5XV8 - chains A and B; structure by solution NMR.

Chain A:
Molecule: UV-stimulated scaffold protein A
Organism: Homo sapiens
UniProtKB: Q2YD98 (UVSSA_HUMAN); residues 390-434 here = UniProt positions 390-434
Amino-acid sequence (48 residues; row label = number of the first residue in the row):
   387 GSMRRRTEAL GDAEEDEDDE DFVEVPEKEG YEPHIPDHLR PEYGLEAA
Unresolved in the structure: 387-389
Differences from the reference sequence: expression tag (387-389)
UniProt features mapped onto this chain:
  - cross-link: Lys414 (Glycyl lysine isopeptide (Lys-Gly) (interchain with G-Cter in ubiquitin))
  - mutagenesis: Phe408 (F408A: Impairs interaction with the TFIIH complex), Val411 (V411A: Impairs interaction with the TFIIH complex)
From the paper describing this entry:
  - contacts within the chain: Lys414-Tyr417 (cation-pi contact)
  - mutagenesis - F408W: unchanged binding to p62
  - mutagenesis - F408A, V411N: decreased binding to p62
  - conformationally variable residues (order/disorder transition): Asp402 to Tyr417
  - mutagenesis - F408W: unchanged binding to General transcription factor IIH subunit 1 (chain B)
  - mutagenesis - F408A, V411N: decreased binding to General transcription factor IIH subunit 1 (chain B)

Chain B:
Molecule: General transcription factor IIH subunit 1
Organism: Homo sapiens
UniProtKB: P32780 (TF2H1_HUMAN); numbering as in UniProt (aligned over 2-108)
Amino-acid sequence (110 residues; numbered -1 to 108; the number before each row is that of its first residue; numbers below 1 keep their minus sign (Gly-1 is residue -1)):
    -1 GSMATSSEEV LLIVKKVRQK KQDGALYLMA ERIAWAPEGK DRFTISHMYA DIKCQKISPE
    59 GKAKIQLQLV LHAGDTTNFH FSNESTAVKE RDAVKDLLQQ LLPKFKRKAN
Unresolved in the structure: -1 to 0
Differences from the reference sequence: expression tag (-1 to 1)

How chain A and chain B interact:
Pairs across the interface (60; chain A residue first):
  Asp398(A) with Arg16(B)
  Ala399(A) with Lys19(B)
  Glu400(A) with Lys19(B)
  Glu401(A) with Arg16(B); Lys19(B); Lys62(B); His78(B)
  Asp402(A) with Lys18(B); Lys19(B); Lys62(B)
  Glu403(A) with Arg16(B); Gln17(B); Lys18(B); Lys19(B); Lys62(B); Gln64(B); His78(B)
  Asp404(A) with Lys60(B); Lys62(B); Gln64(B); Asn76(B)
  Asp405(A) with Lys18(B); Gln66(B); Asn76(B)
  Glu406(A) with Lys60(B)
  Asp407(A) with Ser56(B); Pro57(B); Lys60(B)
  Phe408(A) with Lys54(B); Ile55(B); Ser56(B); Pro57(B); Gln64(B); Leu65(B); Gln66(B); Asn76(B)
  Val409(A) with Lys54(B); Ile55(B); Pro57(B)
  Glu410(A) with Cys52(B); Gln53(B); Lys54(B)
  Val411(A) with Gln53(B); Lys54(B); Ile55(B); Lys93(B); Gln97(B)
  Pro412(A) with Gln97(B)
  Glu413(A) with Gln97(B); Pro101(B); Lys104(B)
  Lys414(A) with Asp94(B); Gln97(B); Gln98(B)
  Glu415(A) with Gln97(B); Gln98(B); Pro101(B); Arg105(B)
  Tyr417(A) with Asp94(B); Gln98(B)
Other interface residues (no listed pair), chain A (20 interface residues in all): Pro419
Other interface residues (no listed pair), chain B (26 interface residues in all): Gln20, Val68
Interface features reported in the paper:
  - residue pairs: Phe408(A)-Lys54(B) (hydrophobic contact), Phe408(A)-Ser56(B) (hydrophobic contact), Val409(A)-Ile55(B) (hydrophobic contact), Val409(A)-Pro57(B) (hydrophobic contact), Glu410(A)-Lys54(B) (salt bridge), Val411(A)-Ile55(B) (hydrophobic contact), Val411(A)-Gln53(B) (hydrophobic contact), Val411(A)-Lys93(B) (hydrophobic contact), Glu413(A)-Pro101(B) (hydrophobic contact), Glu413(A)-Lys104(B) (salt bridge), Lys414(A)-Gln97(B) (hydrophobic contact), Lys414(A)-Gln98(B) (hydrophobic contact), Glu415(A)-Pro101(B), Tyr417(A)-Gln98(B), Gln64(B)-Phe408(A), Gln66(B)-Phe408(A), Asn76(B)-Phe408(A)
  - interface residues, chain A: Glu400(A), Val409(A)
  - hot spots on chain A (mutagenesis) - V409A (Kd = 217.9 +/- 40.2 nM), V411A (5-fold): decreased binding to General transcription factor IIH subunit 1 (chain B)
  - interface residues, chain B: Lys18(B), Lys19(B), Lys60(B), Lys62(B)

Summary:
20 residues of chain A face 26 of chain B across their interface. The paper describes hydrophobic contacts
between Phe408(A) and Lys54(B), Phe408(A) and Ser56(B) and Val409(A) and Ile55(B) among others; salt bridges
between Glu410(A) and Lys54(B) and Glu413(A) and Lys104(B); contacts between Glu415(A) and Pro101(B),
Tyr417(A) and Gln98(B) and Gln64(B) and Phe408(A) among others. The paper reports that F408A, V411N and V409A
of chain A, among others, reduce binding to General transcription factor IIH subunit 1 (chain B); interface
residues Glu400(A), Val409(A) and Lys18(B) among others; 5 substitutions were tested in all.
Here chain A is UV-stimulated scaffold protein A and chain B is General transcription factor IIH subunit 1,
both from Homo sapiens. Entry 5XV8 (Solution structure of the complex between UVSSA acidic region and TFIIH
p62 PH domain) was determined by solution NMR.
